PDB entry 1VQ6 | X-ray diffraction, 2.70 A resolution | chains 0 and B of the 33 polymer chains in the assembly

# Chain 0
Molecule: 23S ribosomal RNA
From: Haloarcula marismortui
Sequence (2922 nucleotides; numbered 2 to 2923; the number before each row is that of its first residue):
     2 UUGGCUACUA UGCCAGCUGG UGGAUUGCUC GGCUCAGGCG CUGAUGAAGG ACGUGCCAAG
    62 CUGCGAUAAG CCAUGGGGAG CCGCACGGAG GCGAAGAACC AUGGAUUUCC GAAUGAGAAU
   122 CUCUCUAACA AUUGCUUCGC GCAAUGAGGA ACCCCGAGAA CUGAAACAUC UCAGUAUCGG
   182 GAGGAACAGA AAACGCAAUG UGAUGUCGUU AGUAACCGCG AGUGAACGCG AUACAGCCCA
   242 AACCGAAGCC CUCACGGGCA AUGUGGUGUC AGGGCUACCU CUCAUCAGCC GACCGUCUCG
   302 ACGAAGUCUC UUGGAACAGA GCGUGAUACA GGGUGACAAC CCCGUACUCG AGACCAGUAC
   362 GACGUGCGGU AGUGCCAGAG UAGCGGGGGU UGGAUAUCCC UCGCGAAUAA CGCAGGCAUC
   422 GACUGCGAAG GCUAAACACA ACCUGAGACC GAUAGUGAAC AAGUAGUGUG AACGAACGCU
   482 GCAAAGUACC CUCAGAAGGG AGGCGAAAUA GAGCAUGAAA UCAGUUGGCG AUCGAGCGAC
   542 AGGGCAUACA AGGUCCCUCG ACGAAUGACC GACGCGCGAG CGUCCAGUAA GACUCACGGG
   602 AAGCCGAUGU UCUGUCGUAC GUUUUGAAAA ACGAGCCAGG GAGUGUGUCU GCAUGGCAAG
   662 UCUAACCGGA GUAUCCGGGG AGGCACAGGG AAACCGACAU GGCCGCAGGG CUUUGCCCGA
   722 GGGCCGCCGU CUUCAAGGGC GGGGAGCCAU GUGGACACGA CCCGAAUCCG GACGAUCUAC
   782 GCAUGGACAA GAUGAAGCGU GCCGAAAGGC ACGUGGAAGU CUGUUAGAGU UGGUGUCCUA
   842 CAAUACCCUC UCGUGAUCUA UGUGUAGGGG UGAAAGGCCC AUCGAGUCCG GCAACAGCUG
   902 GUUCCAAUCG AAACAUGUCG AAGCAUGACC UCCGCCGAGG UAGUCUGUGA GGUAGAGCGA
   962 CCGAUUGGUG UGUCCGCCUC CGAGAGGAGU CGGCACACCU GUCAAACUCC AAACUUACAG
  1022 ACGCCGUUUG ACGCGGGGAU UCCGGUGCGC GGGGUAAGCC UGUGUACCAG GAGGGGAACA
  1082 ACCCAGAGAU AGGUUAAGGU CCCCAAGUGU GGAUUAAGUG UAAUCCUCUG AAGGUGGUCU
  1142 CGAGCCCUAG ACAGCCGGGA GGUGAGCUUA GAAGCAGCUA CCCUCUAAGA AAAGCGUAAC
  1202 AGCUUACCGG CCGAGGUUUG AGGCGCCCAA AAUGAUCGGG ACUCAAAUCC ACCACCGAGA
  1262 CCUGUCCGUA CCACUCAUAC UGGUAAUCGA GUAGAUUGGC GCUCUAAUUG GAUGGAAGUA
  1322 GGGGUGAAAA CUCCUAUGGA CCGAUUAGUG ACGAAAAUCC UGGCCAUAGU AGCAGCGAUA
  1382 GUCGGGUGAG AACCCCGACG GCCUAAUGGA UAAGGGUUCC UCAGCACUGC UGAUCAGCUG
  1442 AGGGUUAGCC GGUCCUAAGU CAUACCGCAA CUCGACUAUG ACGAAAUGGG AAACGGGUUA
  1502 AUAUUCCCGU GCCACUAUGC AGUGAAAGUU GACGCCCUGG GGUCGAUCAC GCUGGGCAUU
  1562 CGCCCAGUCG AACCGUCCAA CUCCGUGGAA GCCGUAAUGG CAGGAAGCGG ACGAACGGCG
  1622 GCAUAGGGAA ACGUGAUUCA ACCUGGGGCC CAUGAAAAGA CGAGCAUAGU GUCCGUACCG
  1682 AGAACCGACA CAGGUGUCCA UGGCGGCGAA AGCCAAGGCC UGUCGGGAGC AACCAACGUU
  1742 AGGGAAUUCG GCAAGUUAGU CCCGUACCUU CGGAAGAAGG GAUGCCUGCU CCGGAACGGA
  1802 GCAGGUCGCA GUGACUCGGA AGCUCGGACU GUCUAGUAAC AACAUAGGUG ACCGCAAAUC
  1862 CGCAAGGACU CGUACGGUCA CUGAAUCCUG CCCAGUGCAG GUAUCUGAAC ACCUCGUACA
  1922 AGAGGACGAA GGACCUGUCA ACGGCGGGGG UAACUAUGAC CCUCUUAAGG UAGCGUAGUA
  1982 CCUUGCCGCA UCAGUAGCGG CUUGCAUGAA UGGAUUAACC AGAGCUUCAC UGUCCCAACG
  2042 UUGGGCCCGG UGAACUGUAC AUUCCAGUGC GGAGUCUGGA GACACCCAGG GGGAAGCGAA
  2102 GACCCUAUGG AGCUUUACUG CAGGCUGUCG CUGAGACGUG GUCGCCGAUG UGCAGCAUAG
  2162 GUAGGAGACA CUACACAGGU ACCCGCGCUA GCGGGCCACC GAGUCAACAG UGAAAUACUA
  2222 CCCGUCGGUG ACUGCGACUC UCACUCCGGG AGGAGGACAC CGAUAGCCGG GCAGUUUGAC
  2282 UGGGGCGGUA CGCGCUCGAA AAGAUAUCGA GCGCGCCCUA UGGCUAUCUC AGCCGGGACA
  2342 GAGACCCGGC GAAGAGUGCA AGAGCAAAAG AUAGCUUGAC AGUGUUCUUC CCAACGAGGA
  2402 ACGCUGACGC GAAAGCGUGG UCUAGCGAAC CAAUUAGCCU GCUUGAUGCG GGCAAUUGAU
  2462 GACAGAAAAG CUACCCUAGG GAUAACAGAG UCGUCACUCG CAAGAGCACA UAUCGACCGA
  2522 GUGGCUUGCU ACCUCGAUGU CGGUUCCCUC CAUCCUGCCC GUGCAGAAGC GGGCAAGGGU
  2582 GAGGUUGUUC GCCUAUUAAA GGAGGUCGUG AGCUGGGUUU AGACCGUCGU GAGACAGGUC
  2642 GGCUGCUAUC UACUGGGUGU GUAAUGGUGU CUGACAAGAA CGACCGUAUA GUACGAGAGG
  2702 AACUACGGUU GGUGGCCACU GGUGUACCGG UUGUUCGAGA GAGCACGUGC CGGGUAGCCA
  2762 CGCCACACGG GGUAAGAGCU GAACGCAUCU AAGCUCGAAA CCCACUUGGA AAAGAGACAC
  2822 CGCCGAGGUC CCGCGUACAA GACGCGGUCG AUAGACUCGG GGUGUGCGCG UCGAGGUAAC
  2882 GAGACGUUAA GCCCACGAGC ACUAACAGAC CAAAGCCAUC AU
Unresolved in the structure: 2-9, 126-127, 715, 971-998, 1560, 1952-1963, 2137-2236, 2339-2343, 2665-2666, 2915-2923
Modified / non-standard residues: 1MA (6-hydro-1-methyladenosine-5'-monophosphate) at position 628, OMU (o2'-methyluridine 5'-monophosphate) at position 2587, OMG (o2'-methylguanosine-5'-monophosphate) at position 2588, UR3 (3-methyluridine-5'-monophoshate) at position 2619, PSU (pseudouridine-5'-monophosphate) at position 2621
Ion coordination: Mg2+ site 1 near G28 (its only coordinating residue here); Na+ site 1: C40, G41, A442, C443; Na+ site 2: G56, A59, G61; Na+ site 3: G66, U107, U108; Mg2+ site 2 near U115 (its only coordinating residue here); Na+ site 4: C141, G142; Na+ site 5 near U146 (its only coordinating residue here); Mg2+ site 3: C162, U2276; K+ site 1: C162, U163, U172; Mg2+ site 4: A165, A167, C168; Na+ site 6: A165, A166, A167; Mg2+ site 5: A166, G219; 69 more Na+ sites not listed; 91 more Mg2+ sites not listed; 1 more K+ sites not listed

# Chain B
Name: 50S ribosomal protein L3P
From: Haloarcula marismortui
Sequence (338 residues; each row starts with the number of its first residue; numbering starts at 0):
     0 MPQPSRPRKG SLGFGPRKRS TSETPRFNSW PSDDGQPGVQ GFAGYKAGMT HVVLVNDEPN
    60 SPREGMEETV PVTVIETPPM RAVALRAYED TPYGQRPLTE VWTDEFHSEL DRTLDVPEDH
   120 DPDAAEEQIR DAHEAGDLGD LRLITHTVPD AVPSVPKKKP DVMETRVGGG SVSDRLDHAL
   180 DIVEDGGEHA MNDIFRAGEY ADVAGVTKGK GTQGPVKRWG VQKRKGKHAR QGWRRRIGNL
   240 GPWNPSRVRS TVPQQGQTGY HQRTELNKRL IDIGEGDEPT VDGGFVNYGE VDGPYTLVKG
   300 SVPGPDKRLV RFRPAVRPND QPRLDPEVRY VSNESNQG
Unresolved in the structure: 0
Ion coordination: Na+ site 1: Arg229 (shared with G836(0), U837(0), A1736(0), A1737(0) of chain 0); Mg2+ site 1: Gln230 (shared with G836(0), U2615(0) of chain 0); Na+ site 2: Gln230 (shared with U837(0) of chain 0); Mg2+ site 2: Asn335 (shared with A2757(0) of chain 0)

# Interface between chain 0 and chain B
Residue-residue contacts (337):
  U835(0) - Lys226(B)  phosphate contact
  U835(0) - Arg229(B)  salt bridge to the phosphate
  U835(0) - Gln230(B)  hydrogen bond to the phosphate
  G836(0) - Arg229(B)  phosphate contact
  G836(0) - Gln230(B)  phosphate contact
  U837(0) - Gln230(B)  phosphate contact
  U837(0) - Gly231(B)  phosphate contact
  U1234(0) - Pro244(B)  base contact
  U1234(0) - Arg246(B)  hydrogen bond to the base
  U1234(0) - Arg248(B)  sugar contact
  A1732(0) - Thr211(B)  hydrogen bond to the sugar
  A1732(0) - Gln212(B)  hydrogen bond to the sugar
  A1733(0) - Thr211(B)  sugar contact
  A1733(0) - Gln212(B)  sugar contact
  A1733(0) - Gly213(B)  hydrogen bond to the phosphate
  A1733(0) - Gln254(B)  sugar contact
  C1734(0) - Gly213(B)  phosphate contact
  C1734(0) - Arg234(B)  salt bridge to the phosphate
  C1734(0) - Arg235(B)  hydrogen bond to the sugar
  C1735(0) - Gly231(B)  phosphate contact
  C1735(0) - Trp232(B)  phosphate contact
  C1735(0) - Arg233(B)  hydrogen bond to the phosphate
  C1735(0) - Arg234(B)  hydrogen bond to the phosphate
  C1735(0) - Arg235(B)  salt bridge to the phosphate
  A1736(0) - Gly231(B)  phosphate contact
  A1736(0) - Arg233(B)  salt bridge to the phosphate
  G1751(0) - Lys226(B)  hydrogen bond to the base
  C1753(0) - Lys226(B)  base contact
  C1753(0) - Arg229(B)  hydrogen bond to the base
  A1754(0) - Arg229(B)  hydrogen bond to the sugar
  U2034(0) - Gly225(B)  hydrogen bond to the phosphate
  C2035(0) - Lys224(B)  phosphate contact
  C2035(0) - Gly225(B)  hydrogen bond to the phosphate
  C2036(0) - Lys224(B)  salt bridge to the phosphate
  C2037(0) - Lys224(B)  hydrogen bond to the phosphate
  A2038(0) - Gln221(B)  phosphate contact
  A2038(0) - Lys222(B)  hydrogen bond to the phosphate
  A2038(0) - Lys224(B)  salt bridge to the phosphate
  A2039(0) - Val215(B)  phosphate contact
  A2039(0) - Lys222(B)  phosphate contact
  A2039(0) - Arg234(B)  salt bridge to the phosphate
  C2065(0) - Ser245(B)  phosphate contact
  C2065(0) - Arg246(B)  hydrogen bond to the phosphate
  C2066(0) - Pro244(B)  phosphate contact
  C2066(0) - Arg246(B)  salt bridge to the phosphate
  A2089(0) - Gln254(B)  base contact
  G2090(0) - Gln253(B)  hydrogen bond to the base
  G2090(0) - Gln254(B)  hydrogen bond to the sugar
  G2091(0) - Arg235(B)  phosphate contact
  G2091(0) - Leu239(B)  base contact
  G2091(0) - Gln253(B)  hydrogen bond to the base
  G2092(0) - Trp232(B)  hydrogen bond to the phosphate
  G2092(0) - Arg235(B)  salt bridge to the phosphate
  G2092(0) - Leu239(B)  sugar contact
  G2093(0) - Asn238(B)  phosphate contact
  G2093(0) - Leu239(B)  hydrogen bond to the phosphate
  G2093(0) - Gly240(B)  sugar contact
  G2093(0) - Pro241(B)  hydrogen bond to the sugar
  G2093(0) - Trp242(B)  sugar contact
  G2093(0) - Pro244(B)  sugar contact
  G2093(0) - Ser245(B)  hydrogen bond to the base
  G2093(0) - Arg246(B)  base contact
  G2093(0) - Val247(B)  base contact
  G2094(0) - Trp242(B)  sugar contact
  G2094(0) - Ser245(B)  sugar contact
  A2096(0) - Trp242(B)  sugar contact
  G2544(0) - His227(B)  base contact
  U2545(0) - Gln2(B)  hydrogen bond to the phosphate
  U2546(0) - Gln2(B)  hydrogen bond to the base
  U2546(0) - Gln221(B)  sugar contact
  U2546(0) - Ile236(B)  sugar contact
  U2546(0) - Gly237(B)  hydrogen bond to the sugar
  U2546(0) - Asn238(B)  base contact
  C2547(0) - Gln2(B)  hydrogen bond to the base
  C2547(0) - Arg5(B)  salt bridge to the phosphate
  C2547(0) - Lys8(B)  phosphate contact
  C2547(0) - Val220(B)  phosphate contact
  C2547(0) - Gln221(B)  hydrogen bond to the phosphate
  C2547(0) - Ile236(B)  sugar contact
  C2547(0) - Asn238(B)  hydrogen bond to the base
  C2547(0) - Pro252(B)  phosphate contact
  C2548(0) - Arg5(B)  salt bridge to the phosphate
  C2548(0) - Arg7(B)  phosphate contact
  C2548(0) - Lys8(B)  hydrogen bond to the phosphate
  C2548(0) - Pro241(B)  base contact
  C2548(0) - Arg248(B)  sugar contact
  C2548(0) - Thr250(B)  hydrogen bond to the sugar
  C2548(0) - Val251(B)  sugar contact
  C2548(0) - Pro252(B)  sugar contact
  C2549(0) - Arg7(B)  salt bridge to the phosphate
  C2549(0) - Arg248(B)  hydrogen bond to the sugar
  C2549(0) - Thr250(B)  sugar contact
  G2580(0) - Pro6(B)  phosphate contact
  U2581(0) - Ser4(B)  phosphate contact
  U2581(0) - Arg5(B)  hydrogen bond to the phosphate
  U2581(0) - Pro6(B)  phosphate contact
  G2582(0) - Pro3(B)  phosphate contact
  G2582(0) - Ser4(B)  hydrogen bond to the phosphate
  A2583(0) - Pro3(B)  phosphate contact
  C2591(0) - Pro1(B)  phosphate contact
  G2606(0) - Pro241(B)  base contact
  G2606(0) - Asn243(B)  hydrogen bond to the sugar
  U2607(0) - Trp242(B)  stacking on the base
  U2607(0) - Asn243(B)  hydrogen bond to the phosphate
  G2609(0) - Asn238(B)  base contact
  G2609(0) - Gly240(B)  base contact
  G2609(0) - Pro241(B)  sugar contact
  G2609(0) - Trp242(B)  hydrogen bond to the sugar
  U2610(0) - Asn238(B)  base contact
  U2610(0) - Trp242(B)  phosphate contact
  G2613(0) - Arg223(B)  hydrogen bond to the sugar
  G2613(0) - Trp232(B)  hydrogen bond to the sugar
  G2613(0) - Gly237(B)  base contact
  C2614(0) - Arg223(B)  hydrogen bond to the sugar
  C2614(0) - His227(B)  hydrogen bond to the sugar
  C2614(0) - Gln230(B)  phosphate contact
  C2614(0) - Trp232(B)  sugar contact
  U2615(0) - Lys226(B)  phosphate contact
  U2615(0) - His227(B)  hydrogen bond to the sugar
  U2615(0) - Gln230(B)  phosphate contact
  G2616(0) - Lys226(B)  salt bridge to the phosphate
  A2653(0) - Arg246(B)  sugar contact
  A2653(0) - Val247(B)  hydrogen bond to the sugar
  C2654(0) - Val247(B)  sugar contact
  C2654(0) - Arg248(B)  sugar contact
  C2654(0) - Ser249(B)  phosphate contact
  C2654(0) - Gln253(B)  hydrogen bond to the sugar
  U2655(0) - Arg217(B)  hydrogen bond to the sugar
  U2655(0) - Ser249(B)  phosphate contact
  U2655(0) - Gln253(B)  hydrogen bond to the sugar
  U2655(0) - Gln254(B)  hydrogen bond to the sugar
  G2656(0) - Pro15(B)  phosphate contact
  G2656(0) - Arg16(B)  hydrogen bond to the phosphate
  G2656(0) - Lys17(B)  phosphate contact
  G2656(0) - Arg217(B)  salt bridge to the phosphate
  G2656(0) - Gly255(B)  sugar contact
  G2656(0) - Gln256(B)  hydrogen bond to the sugar
  G2657(0) - Lys17(B)  phosphate contact
  G2657(0) - Arg18(B)  hydrogen bond to the phosphate
  G2657(0) - Gln256(B)  sugar contact
  G2658(0) - Arg18(B)  salt bridge to the phosphate
  G2668(0) - Asp114(B)  hydrogen bond to the base
  U2669(0) - Thr112(B)  hydrogen bond to the sugar
  U2669(0) - Leu113(B)  sugar contact
  U2669(0) - Asp114(B)  sugar contact
  G2670(0) - Arg85(B)  base contact
  G2670(0) - Thr112(B)  sugar contact
  G2670(0) - Leu113(B)  sugar contact
  G2670(0) - Val161(B)  sugar contact
  U2671(0) - Arg25(B)  salt bridge to the phosphate
  U2671(0) - Arg85(B)  hydrogen bond to the sugar
  U2671(0) - Ile143(B)  sugar contact
  U2671(0) - Val161(B)  phosphate contact
  U2671(0) - Met162(B)  phosphate contact
  U2671(0) - Glu163(B)  hydrogen bond to the sugar
  C2672(0) - Arg25(B)  salt bridge to the phosphate
  C2672(0) - Arg85(B)  sugar contact
  C2672(0) - Tyr87(B)  hydrogen bond to the sugar
  C2672(0) - Pro96(B)  sugar contact
  C2672(0) - Arg141(B)  hydrogen bond to the phosphate
  C2672(0) - Met162(B)  phosphate contact
  C2672(0) - Glu163(B)  hydrogen bond to the phosphate
  U2673(0) - Gln94(B)  hydrogen bond to the sugar
  U2673(0) - Arg141(B)  salt bridge to the phosphate
  G2674(0) - Tyr92(B)  sugar contact
  G2674(0) - Gly93(B)  phosphate contact
  G2674(0) - Gln94(B)  hydrogen bond to the phosphate
  A2678(0) - Leu11(B)  hydrogen bond to the sugar
  A2678(0) - Gly12(B)  base contact
  G2679(0) - Leu11(B)  sugar contact
  G2679(0) - Gly12(B)  sugar contact
  A2680(0) - Pro6(B)  base contact
  A2681(0) - Ser10(B)  hydrogen bond to the base
  C2682(0) - Arg316(B)  salt bridge to the phosphate
  C2707(0) - Asn59(B)  phosphate contact
  G2708(0) - Glu57(B)  phosphate contact
  G2708(0) - Asn59(B)  sugar contact
  G2713(0) - Pro6(B)  sugar contact
  U2714(0) - Arg7(B)  phosphate contact
  U2714(0) - Lys8(B)  phosphate contact
  U2714(0) - Gly9(B)  hydrogen bond to the phosphate
  U2714(0) - Ser10(B)  hydrogen bond to the phosphate
  U2714(0) - Phe13(B)  sugar contact
  G2715(0) - Gly9(B)  phosphate contact
  G2715(0) - Ser10(B)  hydrogen bond to the phosphate
  G2715(0) - Phe13(B)  sugar contact
  G2715(0) - Arg16(B)  salt bridge to the phosphate
  G2715(0) - Arg262(B)  hydrogen bond to the phosphate
  G2715(0) - Glu264(B)  hydrogen bond to the base
  G2716(0) - Thr206(B)  sugar contact
  G2716(0) - Arg262(B)  salt bridge to the phosphate
  G2716(0) - Glu264(B)  hydrogen bond to the sugar
  G2716(0) - Ser300(B)  hydrogen bond to the base
  G2716(0) - Pro302(B)  sugar contact
  C2717(0) - Lys45(B)  hydrogen bond to the phosphate
  C2717(0) - Met48(B)  sugar contact
  C2717(0) - Thr206(B)  phosphate contact
  C2717(0) - Lys207(B)  hydrogen bond to the phosphate
  C2717(0) - Ser300(B)  sugar contact
  C2717(0) - Val301(B)  sugar contact
  C2717(0) - Pro302(B)  sugar contact
  C2717(0) - Gly303(B)  hydrogen bond to the phosphate
  C2718(0) - Lys45(B)  salt bridge to the phosphate
  C2718(0) - Met48(B)  sugar contact
  C2718(0) - Lys207(B)  salt bridge to the phosphate
  C2718(0) - Gly303(B)  phosphate contact
  A2719(0) - Met48(B)  sugar contact
  A2719(0) - Thr49(B)  hydrogen bond to the sugar
  A2719(0) - His50(B)  hydrogen bond to the sugar
  A2719(0) - Pro70(B)  base contact
  A2719(0) - Asn335(B)  sugar contact
  U2756(0) - Gln336(B)  phosphate contact
  U2756(0) - Gly337(B)  hydrogen bond to the phosphate
  A2757(0) - Val285(B)  phosphate contact
  A2757(0) - Asn335(B)  phosphate contact
  A2757(0) - Gln336(B)  phosphate contact
  A2757(0) - Gly337(B)  hydrogen bond to the phosphate
  G2758(0) - Val285(B)  phosphate contact
  G2758(0) - Asn286(B)  sugar contact
  C2759(0) - Lys207(B)  salt bridge to the phosphate
  C2760(0) - Lys209(B)  salt bridge to the phosphate
  C2760(0) - Lys216(B)  salt bridge to the phosphate
  C2764(0) - Pro70(B)  sugar contact
  C2765(0) - Glu264(B)  base contact
  C2765(0) - Lys267(B)  hydrogen bond to the sugar
  C2765(0) - Gly299(B)  sugar contact
  C2765(0) - Ser300(B)  sugar contact
  A2766(0) - Leu265(B)  hydrogen bond to the sugar
  A2766(0) - Asn266(B)  sugar contact
  A2766(0) - Lys267(B)  sugar contact
  A2766(0) - Lys298(B)  salt bridge to the phosphate
  C2767(0) - Asn266(B)  hydrogen bond to the phosphate
  C2767(0) - Arg316(B)  hydrogen bond to the phosphate
  C2767(0) - Asn318(B)  hydrogen bond to the phosphate
  A2768(0) - Arg316(B)  salt bridge to the phosphate
  A2768(0) - Asn318(B)  hydrogen bond to the phosphate
  C2806(0) - Ser28(B)  hydrogen bond to the phosphate
  C2806(0) - Leu265(B)  sugar contact
  C2806(0) - Arg316(B)  sugar contact
  U2807(0) - Gly12(B)  base contact
  U2807(0) - Phe13(B)  sugar contact
  U2807(0) - Asn27(B)  hydrogen bond to the phosphate
  U2807(0) - Ser28(B)  hydrogen bond to the phosphate
  U2807(0) - Thr263(B)  hydrogen bond to the phosphate
  U2807(0) - Arg312(B)  salt bridge to the phosphate
  U2808(0) - Gly12(B)  sugar contact
  U2808(0) - Phe13(B)  sugar contact
  U2808(0) - Gly14(B)  hydrogen bond to the sugar
  U2808(0) - Asn27(B)  hydrogen bond to the phosphate
  U2808(0) - Gln261(B)  hydrogen bond to the phosphate
  U2808(0) - Arg262(B)  phosphate contact
  U2808(0) - Thr263(B)  hydrogen bond to the phosphate
  G2809(0) - Gly14(B)  sugar contact
  G2809(0) - Pro15(B)  sugar contact
  G2809(0) - Lys17(B)  phosphate contact
  G2809(0) - Gln261(B)  phosphate contact
  G2810(0) - Lys17(B)  salt bridge to the phosphate
  G2810(0) - Thr20(B)  phosphate contact
  G2815(0) - Tyr92(B)  hydrogen bond to the base
  G2817(0) - Arg95(B)  sugar contact
  A2818(0) - Pro96(B)  hydrogen bond to the sugar
  C2819(0) - Arg85(B)  hydrogen bond to the base
  C2819(0) - Pro96(B)  sugar contact
  C2819(0) - Leu97(B)  phosphate contact
  C2819(0) - Thr98(B)  phosphate contact
  C2819(0) - Glu99(B)  hydrogen bond to the sugar
  A2820(0) - Leu97(B)  phosphate contact
  A2820(0) - Thr98(B)  phosphate contact
  A2820(0) - Glu99(B)  sugar contact
  A2820(0) - Trp101(B)  hydrogen bond to the sugar
  A2820(0) - His119(B)  phosphate contact
  C2821(0) - Asp114(B)  hydrogen bond to the sugar
  C2821(0) - Val115(B)  hydrogen bond to the sugar
  C2821(0) - Pro116(B)  phosphate contact
  C2821(0) - Glu117(B)  phosphate contact
  C2821(0) - His119(B)  salt bridge to the phosphate
  C2822(0) - Asp114(B)  sugar contact
  C2822(0) - Val115(B)  sugar contact
  C2822(0) - Glu117(B)  hydrogen bond to the phosphate
  C2822(0) - Asp118(B)  hydrogen bond to the phosphate
  A2827(0) - Asp114(B)  sugar contact
  G2828(0) - Asp114(B)  phosphate contact
  U2837(0) - Glu22(B)  base contact
  U2837(0) - Val154(B)  base contact
  U2837(0) - Pro155(B)  base contact
  U2837(0) - Lys156(B)  base contact
  U2837(0) - Pro304(B)  sugar contact
  U2837(0) - Asp305(B)  sugar contact
  U2837(0) - Lys306(B)  salt bridge to the phosphate
  U2837(0) - Arg307(B)  hydrogen bond to the base
  A2838(0) - Lys207(B)  phosphate contact
  A2838(0) - Gly208(B)  hydrogen bond to the phosphate
  A2838(0) - Tyr259(B)  sugar contact
  A2838(0) - Arg307(B)  salt bridge to the phosphate
  C2839(0) - Arg18(B)  hydrogen bond to the phosphate
  C2839(0) - Gly208(B)  phosphate contact
  C2839(0) - Lys209(B)  hydrogen bond to the phosphate
  C2839(0) - Gly210(B)  hydrogen bond to the phosphate
  C2839(0) - Gln256(B)  hydrogen bond to the phosphate
  A2840(0) - Gly210(B)  phosphate contact
  A2840(0) - Thr211(B)  hydrogen bond to the phosphate
  G2842(0) - Arg18(B)  hydrogen bond to the base
  A2843(0) - Arg18(B)  hydrogen bond to the base
  C2844(0) - Tyr259(B)  sugar contact
  C2846(0) - Pro155(B)  sugar contact
  C2846(0) - Lys156(B)  hydrogen bond to the sugar
  C2846(0) - Lys157(B)  phosphate contact
  C2846(0) - Lys158(B)  phosphate contact
  G2847(0) - Arg111(B)  salt bridge to the phosphate
  G2847(0) - Pro155(B)  sugar contact
  G2847(0) - Lys156(B)  phosphate contact
  G2847(0) - Lys157(B)  hydrogen bond to the phosphate
  G2847(0) - Lys158(B)  hydrogen bond to the phosphate
  G2848(0) - Arg111(B)  salt bridge to the phosphate
  G2848(0) - Lys157(B)  salt bridge to the phosphate
  G2851(0) - Lys157(B)  hydrogen bond to the phosphate
  A2852(0) - Lys157(B)  salt bridge to the phosphate
  U2853(0) - Pro155(B)  sugar contact
  G2860(0) - Gly282(B)  hydrogen bond to the base
  G2861(0) - Asp281(B)  hydrogen bond to the sugar
  G2861(0) - Gly282(B)  hydrogen bond to the sugar
  G2861(0) - Ser334(B)  hydrogen bond to the sugar
  G2861(0) - Gln336(B)  hydrogen bond to the base
  G2862(0) - Ser334(B)  phosphate contact
  G2862(0) - Gln336(B)  sugar contact
  G2862(0) - Gly337(B)  phosphate contact
  C2897(0) - Phe284(B)  sugar contact
  C2897(0) - Val285(B)  sugar contact
  C2897(0) - Asn286(B)  hydrogen bond to the sugar
  C2897(0) - Gln336(B)  hydrogen bond to the base
  G2898(0) - Gly282(B)  sugar contact
  G2898(0) - Phe284(B)  sugar contact
  G2898(0) - Asn286(B)  phosphate contact
  G2898(0) - Tyr287(B)  sugar contact
  G2898(0) - Gly288(B)  phosphate contact
  G2898(0) - Glu289(B)  sugar contact
  A2899(0) - Glu289(B)  sugar contact
Also at the interface, not in a pair above, chain 0 (126 interface residues in all): G834, C1750, A2095, U2539, G2603, G2712, C2720, G2823, G2845, G2863
Also at the interface, not in a pair above, chain B (147 interface residues in all): Ser19, Thr257, His260, Gly283, Arg310, Val315, Glu333

# Summary
The interface between chain 0 and chain B involves 126 residues on one side and 147 on the other, with 118
hydrogen bonds, 37 salt bridges and 1 aromatic stacking contact. Among the polar pairs are U1234(0)-Arg246(B),
G1751(0)-Lys226(B) and C1753(0)-Arg229(B).
Here chain 0 is 23S ribosomal RNA and chain B is 50S ribosomal protein L3P, both from Haloarcula marismortui.
Entry 1VQ6 (The structure of c-hpmn and CCA-PHE-CAP-BIO bound to the large ribosomal subunit of haloarcula
marismortui) was determined by X-ray diffraction, deposited together with 1VQ7 and 1VQN.
